1G3K - chains A and B of the 3 polymer chains in the assembly; structure by X-ray diffraction, 1.90 A resolution.

Chain A (and B):
Molecule: ATP-dependent protease hslv
Organism: Haemophilus influenzae
Notes: EC 3.4.99.-; chain B of this document is another copy of the same molecule, construct and numbering; everything in this record applies to it too
UniProt: P43772 (HSLV_HAEIN); residues 1-174 here = UniProt positions 1-174
Amino-acid sequence (174 residues; row label = number of the first residue in the row):
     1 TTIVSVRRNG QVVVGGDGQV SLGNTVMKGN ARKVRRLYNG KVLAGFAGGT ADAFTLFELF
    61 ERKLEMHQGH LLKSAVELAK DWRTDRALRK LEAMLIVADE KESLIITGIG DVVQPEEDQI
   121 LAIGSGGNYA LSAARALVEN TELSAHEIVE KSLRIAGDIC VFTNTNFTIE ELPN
Not modelled in the structure: 174
Swiss-Prot annotation at these positions:
  - active site: Thr2
Metal / ion sites: Na+: Gly157, Cys160, Thr163
Reported in the primary citation:
  - catalytic residues: Thr1, Lys33 (citing earlier work)
  - catalytic residues: Ala47 to Gly48 (proposed by the authors, not directly observed)

Chain A / chain B interface:
Pairs across the interface (30; chain A residue first):
  Val20(A) - Asp111(B)
  Thr25(A) - Asn128(B)  hydrogen bond
  Met27(A) - Ile105(B)  hydrophobic
  Met27(A) - Val113(B)  hydrophobic
  Lys28(A) - Val113(B)
  Lys28(A) - Gln114(B)  hydrogen bond (side chain-backbone)
  Lys28(A) - Pro115(B)  hydrogen bond (side chain-backbone)
  Lys28(A) - Glu116(B)
  Gly29(A) - Glu116(B)  hydrogen bond (backbone-side chain)
  Asn30(A) - Glu116(B)
  Gly49(A) - Gly110(B)
  Gly49(A) - Asp111(B)
  Thr50(A) - Gly110(B)  hydrogen bond (backbone-backbone)
  Thr50(A) - Asp111(B)  hydrogen bond (backbone-side chain)
  Thr50(A) - Val112(B)  hydrogen bond (side chain-backbone)
  Ala51(A) - Ala79(B)  hydrophobic
  Ala51(A) - Gly110(B)  hydrogen bond (backbone-backbone)
  Asp52(A) - Arg83(B)  salt bridge
  Asp52(A) - Gly110(B)  hydrogen bond (backbone-backbone)
  Phe54(A) - Val76(B)  hydrophobic
  Phe54(A) - Lys80(B)
  Thr55(A) - Lys80(B)
  Arg86(A) - Thr84(B)  hydrogen bond (side chain-backbone)
  Arg86(A) - Arg86(B)
  Ala87(A) - Thr84(B)
  Lys90(A) - Arg83(B)  hydrogen bond (backbone-side chain)
  Lys90(A) - Arg89(B)
  Leu91(A) - Arg83(B)
  Leu91(A) - Thr84(B)
  Glu92(A) - Arg83(B)
Also at the interface, not in a pair above, chain A (18 interface residues in all): Leu22
Also at the interface, not in a pair above, chain B (18 interface residues in all): Glu77, Met94

In short:
Chain A and chain B each contribute 18 residues to their interface; the contacts include 11 hydrogen bonds and
1 salt bridge. Among the polar pairs are Asp52(A)-Arg83(B), Thr25(A)-Asn128(B) and Lys28(A)-Gln114(B).
Gly157(A), Cys160(A) and Thr163(A) coordinate Na+. Curated annotation (UniProt) lists active-site residue
Thr2(A) on chain A. From the paper: catalytic residues Thr1(A), Lys33(A) and Ala47(A).
Chain A and chain B are both ATP-dependent protease hslv (Haemophilus influenzae); the structure, Crystal
structure of the H. influenzae protease hslv at 1.9 A resolution, was determined by X-ray diffraction (same
publication as 1G3I).
